PDB entry 4Y8N | X-ray diffraction, 2.60 A resolution | chains B and C of the 30 polymer chains in the assembly

== Chain B ==
Protein: Proteasome subunit alpha type-3
Source organism: Saccharomyces cerevisiae (strain ATCC 204508 / S288c)
Notes: EC 3.4.25.1
UniProt: P23638 (PSA3_YEAST); residues 0-257 here correspond to UniProt positions 1-258 (UniProt number = residue number + 1)
Amino-acid sequence (258 residues; row label = number of the first residue in the row; numbering starts at 0):
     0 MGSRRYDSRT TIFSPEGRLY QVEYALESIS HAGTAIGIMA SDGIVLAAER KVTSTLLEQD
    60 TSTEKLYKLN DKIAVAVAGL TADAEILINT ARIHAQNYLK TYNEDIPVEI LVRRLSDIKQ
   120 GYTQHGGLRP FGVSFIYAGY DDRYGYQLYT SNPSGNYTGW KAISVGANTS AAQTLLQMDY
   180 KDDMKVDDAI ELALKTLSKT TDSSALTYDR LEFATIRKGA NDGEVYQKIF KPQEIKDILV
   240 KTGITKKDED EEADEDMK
Disordered / not traced: 0, 245-257

== Chain C ==
Protein: Proteasome subunit alpha type-4
Source organism: Saccharomyces cerevisiae (strain ATCC 204508 / S288c)
Notes: EC 3.4.25.1
UniProt: P40303 (PSA4_YEAST); residues -1 to 252 here correspond to UniProt positions 1-254 (UniProt number = residue number + 2)
Amino-acid sequence (254 residues; row label = number of the first residue in the row; numbers below 1 keep their minus sign (Met-1 is residue -1)):
    -1 MSGYDRALSI FSPDGHIFQV EYALEAVKRG TCAVGVKGKN CVVLGCERRS TLKLQDTRIT
    59 PSKVSKIDSH VVLSFSGLNA DSRILIEKAR VEAQSHRLTL EDPVTVEYLT RYVAGVQQRY
   119 TQSGGVRPFG VSTLIAGFDP RDDEPKLYQT EPSGIYSSWS AQTIGRNSKT VREFLEKNYD
   179 RKEPPATVEE CVKLTVRSLL EVVQTGAKNI EITVVKPDSD IVALSSEEIN QYVTQIEQEK
   239 QEQQEQDKKK KSNH
Disordered / not traced: -1 to 0, 241-252

== How chain B and chain C interact ==
Contacting residue pairs (74; chain B residue first):
  Arg3(B) - Arg4(C)  hydrogen bond (backbone-side chain)
  Asp6(B) - Tyr2(C)  hydrogen bond
  Asp6(B) - Arg4(C)  salt bridge
  Arg8(B) - Arg4(C)
  Thr10(B) - Leu6(C)
  Thr10(B) - Arg125(C)
  Ile11(B) - Leu6(C)  hydrophobic
  Ile11(B) - Gln17(C)
  Phe12(B) - Gln17(C)  hydrogen bond (backbone-side chain)
  Phe12(B) - Tyr20(C)  hydrophobic
  Phe12(B) - Ala21(C)  hydrophobic
  Phe12(B) - Arg125(C)
  Phe12(B) - Pro126(C)
  Phe12(B) - Gly128(C)
  Ser13(B) - Tyr20(C)
  Pro14(B) - Tyr20(C)  hydrophobic
  Pro14(B) - Glu23(C)
  Glu15(B) - Glu23(C)
  Glu15(B) - Arg27(C)  hydrogen bond (backbone-side chain)
  Gly16(B) - Tyr20(C)
  Gly16(B) - Glu23(C)
  Gly16(B) - Ala24(C)
  Gly16(B) - Arg27(C)
  Arg17(B) - Arg27(C)
  Leu18(B) - Arg125(C)
  Met38(B) - Asp54(C)
  Met38(B) - Arg56(C)
  Arg112(B) - Arg81(C)
  Ser115(B) - Arg81(C)  hydrogen bond (backbone-side chain)
  Asp116(B) - Arg81(C)  salt bridge
  Asp116(B) - Ile82(C)
  Gln119(B) - Ala78(C)
  Gln119(B) - Asp79(C)
  Gln119(B) - Ile82(C)
  Thr122(B) - Arg125(C)  hydrogen bond (backbone-side chain)
  Gln123(B) - Tyr118(C)
  Gln123(B) - Gly123(C)
  Gln123(B) - Val124(C)
  Gln123(B) - Arg125(C)  hydrogen bond (backbone-backbone)
  Gln123(B) - Pro126(C)
  Gln123(B) - Phe127(C)
  His124(B) - Gly123(C)
  His124(B) - Val124(C)
  Gly125(B) - Tyr2(C)
  Gly125(B) - Gly123(C)
  Gly126(B) - Tyr2(C)
  Tyr143(B) - Arg56(C)  hydrogen bond (backbone-side chain)
  Tyr143(B) - Ile57(C)  hydrophobic
  Tyr145(B) - Arg56(C)  hydrogen bond (backbone-side chain)
  Gln146(B) - Ile57(C)
  Leu147(B) - Ile57(C)
  Tyr148(B) - Ile57(C)
  Ser153(B) - Ala78(C)
  Gly154(B) - Ala78(C)
  Gly154(B) - Arg81(C)  hydrogen bond (backbone-side chain)
  Asn155(B) - Asn77(C)  hydrogen bond
  Asn155(B) - Ala78(C)
  Tyr156(B) - Pro59(C)  hydrophobic
  Tyr156(B) - Arg81(C)
  Gly158(B) - Gln53(C)
  Gly158(B) - Asp54(C)  hydrogen bond (backbone-backbone)
  Gly158(B) - Thr58(C)  hydrogen bond (backbone-side chain)
  Trp159(B) - Leu50(C)  hydrophobic
  Trp159(B) - Lys51(C)
  Trp159(B) - Leu52(C)
  Trp159(B) - Gln53(C)
  Trp159(B) - Asp54(C)
  Lys160(B) - Leu52(C)  hydrogen bond (backbone-backbone)
  Lys160(B) - Gln53(C)
  Lys160(B) - Asp54(C)
  Ala161(B) - Leu52(C)  hydrogen bond (backbone-backbone)
  Gln172(B) - Leu52(C)
  Leu175(B) - Leu52(C)
  Gln176(B) - Leu52(C)
Interface residues without a listed pair, chain B (41 interface residues in all): Glu108, Thr157, Tyr179
Interface residues without a listed pair, chain C (31 interface residues in all): Leu76

== In short ==
41 residues of chain B and 31 residues of chain C are in contact, with 15 hydrogen bonds and 2 salt bridges.
Among the polar pairs are Asp6(B)-Arg4(C), Asp116(B)-Arg81(C) and Arg3(B)-Arg4(C).
Chain B is Proteasome subunit alpha type-3 and chain C is Proteasome subunit alpha type-4, both from
Saccharomyces cerevisiae (strain ATCC 204508 / S288c); the structure, Yeast 20S proteasome beta7-delta7_Cter
mutant in complex with Ac-PAE-ep, was determined by X-ray diffraction, deposited together with 4Y69, 4Y6A,
4Y6V, 4Y6Z, 4Y70, 4Y74 and 34 further entries.
